PDB entry 9EIO | electron microscopy, 3.62 A resolution | chains A and E of the 8 polymer chains in the assembly

[Chain A]
Molecule: Small conductance calcium-activated potassium channel protein 2
Source organism: Rattus norvegicus
UniProt: P70604 (KCNN2_RAT); residues 118-478 here = UniProt positions 118-478
Sequence (361 residues; each row starts with the number of its first residue):
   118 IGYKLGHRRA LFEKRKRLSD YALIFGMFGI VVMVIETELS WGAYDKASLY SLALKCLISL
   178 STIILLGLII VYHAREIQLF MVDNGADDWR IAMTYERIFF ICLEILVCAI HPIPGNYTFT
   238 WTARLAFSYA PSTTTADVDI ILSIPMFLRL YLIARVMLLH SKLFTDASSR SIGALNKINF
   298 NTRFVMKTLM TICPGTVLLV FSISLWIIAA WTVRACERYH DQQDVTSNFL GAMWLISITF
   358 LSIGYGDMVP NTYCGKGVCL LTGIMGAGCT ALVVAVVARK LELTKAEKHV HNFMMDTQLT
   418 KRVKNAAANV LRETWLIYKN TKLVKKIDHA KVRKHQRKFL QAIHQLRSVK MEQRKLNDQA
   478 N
Disordered / not traced: 232-253
Disulfides: Cys-333/Cys-371
Metal / ion sites: K+ site 1: Ser-359 (shared with 1 residue of chain B; 1 residue of chain C; 1 residue of chain D); K+ site 2: Ile-360, Gly-361 (shared with 2 residues of chain B; 2 residues of chain C; 2 residues of chain D); K+ site 3: Tyr-362 (shared with 1 residue of chain B; 1 residue of chain C; 1 residue of chain D)
Curated features (UniProtKB/Swiss-Prot):
  - modified residue: Tyr-161 (Phosphotyrosine)
  - mutagenesis: His-337 (H337N: Loss of inhibition by apamin and the organic molecule blockers UCL 1684 and d-tubocurarine. No effect on inhibition by tetraethylammonium (TEA)), Asn-345 (N345G: Reduced inhibition by apamin but binding to apamin is unaffected), Asn-368 (N368H: Reduced inhibition by apamin but binding to apamin is unaffected), Arg-396 (R396E: Mostly eliminates inward rectifier potassium channel activity. Loss of inward rectifier potassium channel activity; when associated with E-397 ...), Lys-397 (K397E: Moderately reduces inward rectifier potassium channel activity. Loss of inward rectifier potassium channel activity; when associated with E-396 ...), Glu-399 (E399R: Increases inward rectifier potassium channel activity. Does not affect inward rectifier potassium channel activity; when associated with E-396 ...)
What the authors report for this chain:
  - conformationally variable residues (side-chain flip): Tyr-362
  - mutagenesis - F244S: unchanged binding to AP14145
  - mutagenesis - S359T/A384T: abolished binding to AP14145
  - mutagenesis - S359T/A384T: unchanged binding to UCL1684

[Chain E]
Molecule: Calmodulin-1
Source organism: Rattus norvegicus
UniProt: P0DP29 (CALM1_RAT); residues 3-144 here correspond to UniProt positions 4-145 (UniProt number = residue number + 1)
Sequence (142 residues; numbered 3 to 144; the number before each row is that of its first residue):
     3 QLTEEQIAEF KEAFSLFDKD GDGTITTKEL GTVMRSLGQN PTEAELQDMI NEVDADGNGT
    63 IDFPEFLTMM ARKMKDTDSE EEIREAFRVF DKDGNGYISA AELRHVMTNL GEKLTDEEVD
   123 EMIREADIDG DGQVNYEEFV QM
Metal / ion sites: Ca2+ site 1: Asp-20, Asp-22, Asp-24, Thr-26, Glu-31; Ca2+ site 2: Asp-58, Thr-62, Glu-67
Curated features (UniProtKB/Swiss-Prot):
  - binding site (Ca(2+)): Asp-20, Asp-22, Asp-24, Thr-26, Glu-31, Asp-56, Asp-58, Asn-60, Thr-62, Glu-67, Asp-93, Asp-95, Asn-97, Tyr-99, Glu-104, Asp-129, Asp-131, Asp-133, Gln-135, Glu-140
  - modified residue: Lys-21 (N6-acetyllysine), Thr-44 (Phosphothreonine), Ser-81 (Phosphoserine), Lys-94 (N6-acetyllysine), Tyr-99 (Phosphotyrosine), Ser-101 (Phosphoserine), Thr-110 (Phosphothreonine), Lys-115 (N6,N6,N6-trimethyllysine), Tyr-138 (Phosphotyrosine)
  - cross-link: Lys-21 (Glycyl lysine isopeptide (Lys-Gly) (interchain with G-Cter in SUMO2))

[Interface between chain A and chain E]
Contacting residue pairs (23):
  Lys-421(A) / Val-91(E)
  Lys-421(A) / Leu-112(E)
  Asn-422(A) / Gly-113(E)
  Ala-424(A) / Val-91(E)  hydrophobic
  Ala-425(A) / Val-108(E)
  Ala-425(A) / Met-109(E)
  Ala-425(A) / Leu-112(E)
  Ala-425(A) / Gly-113(E)
  Asn-426(A) / Glu-114(E)
  Leu-428(A) / Met-109(E)  hydrophobic
  Leu-428(A) / Phe-141(E)  hydrophobic
  Arg-429(A) / Met-109(E)
  Arg-429(A) / Glu-114(E)
  Thr-431(A) / Met-144(E)
  Trp-432(A) / Glu-120(E)
  Trp-432(A) / Glu-123(E)
  Trp-432(A) / Met-124(E)
  Ile-460(A) / Asp-80(E)
  Ile-460(A) / Glu-84(E)
  Leu-463(A) / Ala-88(E)  hydrophobic
  Arg-464(A) / Asp-78(E)  hydrogen bond (side chain-backbone)
  Arg-464(A) / Glu-84(E)  salt bridge
  Lys-467(A) / Glu-87(E)  salt bridge
Other interface residues (no listed pair), chain A (15 interface residues in all): Val-420, Leu-457
Other interface residues (no listed pair), chain E (17 interface residues in all): Ser-81

[Summary]
15 residues of chain A face 17 of chain E across their interface, with 1 hydrogen bond and 2 salt bridges.
Polar pairs include Arg-464(A)/Glu-84(E), Lys-467(A)/Glu-87(E) and Arg-464(A)/Asp-78(E). From the paper:
S359T/A384T of chain A abolish binding to AP14145; conformational variability at Tyr-362(A).
Chain A is Small conductance calcium-activated potassium channel protein 2 and chain E is Calmodulin-1, both
from Rattus norvegicus; the structure, Cryo-EM structure of the mutant KCa2.2_F244S channel, was determined by
electron microscopy (same publication as 8V2G, 8V2H and 8V3G).
